Entry 8F5O (electron microscopy, 3.50 A resolution); this record covers chains C and E of the 6 polymer chains in the assembly.

[Chain C]
Name: Intraflagellar transport protein 122 homolog
Organism: Leishmania tarentolae
UniProtKB: A0A640KU89 (A0A640KU89_LEITA); numbering as in UniProt (aligned over 1-1292)
Sequence (1292 residues; each row starts with the number of its first residue):
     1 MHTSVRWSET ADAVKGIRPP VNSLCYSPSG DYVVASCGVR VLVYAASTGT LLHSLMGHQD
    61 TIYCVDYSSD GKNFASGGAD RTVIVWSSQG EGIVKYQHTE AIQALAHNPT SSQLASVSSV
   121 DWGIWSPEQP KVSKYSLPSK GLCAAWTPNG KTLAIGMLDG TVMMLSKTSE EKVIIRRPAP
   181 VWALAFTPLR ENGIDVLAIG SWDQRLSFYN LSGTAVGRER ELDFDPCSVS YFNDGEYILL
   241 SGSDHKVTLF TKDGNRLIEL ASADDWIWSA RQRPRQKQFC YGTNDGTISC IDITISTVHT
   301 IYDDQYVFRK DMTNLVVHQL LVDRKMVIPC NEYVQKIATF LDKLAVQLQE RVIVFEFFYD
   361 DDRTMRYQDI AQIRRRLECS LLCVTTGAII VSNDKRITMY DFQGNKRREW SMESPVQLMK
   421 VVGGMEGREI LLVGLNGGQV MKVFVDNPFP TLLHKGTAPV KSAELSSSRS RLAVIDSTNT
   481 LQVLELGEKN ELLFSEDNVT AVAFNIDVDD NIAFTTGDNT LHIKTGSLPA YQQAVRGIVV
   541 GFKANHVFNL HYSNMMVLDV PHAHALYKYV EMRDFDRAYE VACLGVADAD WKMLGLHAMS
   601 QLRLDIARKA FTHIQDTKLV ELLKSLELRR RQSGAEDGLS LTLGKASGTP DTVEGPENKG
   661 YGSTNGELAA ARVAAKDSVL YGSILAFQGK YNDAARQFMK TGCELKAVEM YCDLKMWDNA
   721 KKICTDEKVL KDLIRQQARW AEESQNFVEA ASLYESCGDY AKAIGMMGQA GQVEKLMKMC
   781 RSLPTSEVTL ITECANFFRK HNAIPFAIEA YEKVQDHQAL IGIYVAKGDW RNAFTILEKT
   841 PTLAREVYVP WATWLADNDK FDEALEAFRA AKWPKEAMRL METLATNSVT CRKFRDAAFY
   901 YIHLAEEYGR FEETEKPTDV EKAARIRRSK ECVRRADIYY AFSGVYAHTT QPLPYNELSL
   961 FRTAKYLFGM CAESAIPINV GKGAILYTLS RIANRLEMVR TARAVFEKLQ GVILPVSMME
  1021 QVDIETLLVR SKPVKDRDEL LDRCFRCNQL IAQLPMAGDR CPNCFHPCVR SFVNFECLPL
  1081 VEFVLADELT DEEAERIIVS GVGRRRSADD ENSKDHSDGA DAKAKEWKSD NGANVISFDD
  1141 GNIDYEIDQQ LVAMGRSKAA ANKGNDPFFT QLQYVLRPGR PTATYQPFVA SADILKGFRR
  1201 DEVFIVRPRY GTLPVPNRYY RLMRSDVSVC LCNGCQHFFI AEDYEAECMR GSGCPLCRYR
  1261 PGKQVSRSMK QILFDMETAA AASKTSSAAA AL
Disordered / not traced: 633-674, 1102-1166, 1287-1292
Ion coordination: Zn2+ site 1: C1044, C1047, C1061, C1064; Zn2+ site 2: C1232, C1235, C1254, C1257

[Chain E]
Name: WD_REPEATS_REGION domain-containing protein
Organism: Leishmania tarentolae
UniProtKB: A0A640KQ11 (A0A640KQ11_LEITA); residue numbers follow UniProt; this construct covers 1-1654
Sequence (1654 residues; numbered 1 to 1654; the number before each row is that of its first residue):
     1 MSLFVVNAPG HEGQLKEQLI VAHKRRPLLA TAWVNPPSVL ITNSEGEVLT QVADPPGSTG
    61 RTHQPTALTW HPNEELLVIG WSNGEMSLWS MPSVSSLALG EDYTTAAARS AVQLIAAKAA
   121 TQSSAEGATR EHASGAVVAS EWSTRGLYLV SASQQRHVVM WMLEKIPAET SVTFKLKPLW
   181 SVQSREPVAR IIHVPSKASH PSTAFKLNNG ATAAAAAEGG DDDISFLLAD GGTSVTAINE
   241 DQQLFPCVTQ QEQIASVLYD AATRTLVTLT TTSMIEVYAV GEDIKGTSTL RRKLSAPATT
   301 PTVSTTTGER IAMSMVWASP GVVAFGSGDD RLRILDLSSG SLDVLLLPQP DLHVSSLATF
   361 AAKGTMIVGT VEGFLVVFQH HAASLLTSRH VSVARETVTS SSPFAPAATE ASQWEAMTVH
   421 QVGKCVDRVV LTALGDVALC CGGSELQVLH EIIRKRAWDG VAAATQISSD MVVIESITGC
   481 QCLLQNKGNV HGVSIAFPNI ALWNGSQIDF YMIDEATSEI TFINFVLTTS PAFAIHREGL
   541 IYVKGNRIVF ETMQLAPIAQ MTFTESEGVP VIMDIMNDYL VVVSSKNYLR LARISTRDLQ
   601 QLGPARPLTF PSILQPDAVE ASSGASEMTP FVEDISTLEV SVSGARVNAQ GRRVALMSTL
   661 GPLALPDTRI WVYDSDTDKM SFFDFGSRNE IPNSVYWNTP EPNTTTVGEF EYILLACETY
   721 QIHMDDKKSA SEEAESPKAC TDTTNDGNKI ADHPVGQENL PEALPDMENY AEKKAELEDA
   781 RRESVGTTNY VSQRPHNIVT FFATHDGLVL QNFAPLRRYQ ICLVGLTIPD FLLASVKING
   841 DPNNAEDYVI EQKRLRDFEG LKSDKDVAVR EALMKFSYYA TIGNMDEAYR CVKSIKNPAA
   901 WQGLARLCVT SGRLDVAAVC LATMEDCVAA RALREAKEDY PDDQDVQLAT LALGLSMTEE
   961 AVELLRKSKR YDLLTDVYMA CGKFEHAQRH SERFDRARIR PVAYKYAQFM ESLQNMDAAI
  1021 MWYYNAKCAS TDVPRIFFQT NRMHELRQLM MIQSQPPSPT AGDSAQRPQP GIGEQQSTFA
  1081 TIFPQNRELL LWWAQHSERR HNVQEALRFY NAGEDVYNIV RILCSLTPPK LDSALQLVNK
  1141 EMDKAKMRFQ QQQAFAATAS ARFGDDDHGE PDPVGSAYFV AQLYERQGDD QLALQYYQAA
  1201 GAYRSGVRVA WKMEQYGVVA NLAMKSSDER LMLETAMALE KHQAYDKAVQ LYRRIGAVQC
  1261 ALDACVQGGL YETLHEVSAA FASGSTDPAV FLGMADHFQS ESDYQKAVEM LLFAKHFEEA
  1321 LKLCETQNAT LTEEMAESMT SNIGELSMEE RQAVLRRVAH IAKDQGRWSL ACKKYTQAGD
  1381 RVKAMRMLMR GGETEKVIFF ANHSRNVEIY TMAANFLQSQ NWSADANIYK SIVLFYTKAK
  1441 AWMNLLAFYE SCAQLHIDEN RNYPEALRAL EDCIAMAESV RGGKANIEME KVEQLKQRVE
  1501 ILKAFVKAQK TVDSMVVAER GSVAEKAKAD SVIACCSGLI KRSRPSSPDH SLIQDALRIG
  1561 DVFALMVRFY FDKLGEPHNA LKVMESMPKH GADPQLFIEA DYMERVCQAN GKSLANVLPG
  1621 GIATEAPGAV WEGARKFSTD TRRSSVIDEV DRVV
Disordered / not traced: 198-221, 384-407, 611-637, 723-792, 1052-1072, 1243-1654

[Interface between chain C and chain E]
Contacting residue pairs (77; chain C residue first):
  R831(C) - F1155(E)
  T835(C) - F1155(E)
  E838(C) - F1155(E)
  E838(C) - A1156(E)  hydrogen bond (side chain-backbone)
  E838(C) - T1158(E)  hydrogen bond
  E838(C) - A1159(E)
  K839(C) - A1159(E)
  D857(C) - R996(E)  hydrogen bond (backbone-side chain)
  D859(C) - R996(E)  salt bridge
  F861(C) - R996(E)
  F861(C) - A997(E)  hydrophobic
  R879(C) - K969(E)
  T883(C) - A997(E)
  T883(C) - R998(E)
  T886(C) - R998(E)
  N887(C) - A997(E)  hydrogen bond (side chain-backbone)
  N887(C) - R998(E)
  N887(C) - P1001(E)
  T890(C) - Y1004(E)
  T890(C) - K1005(E)
  C891(C) - R1000(E)
  C891(C) - Y1004(E)
  R892(C) - Y1004(E)  hydrogen bond
  R892(C) - Q1008(E)  hydrogen bond
  K893(C) - R1000(E)
  K893(C) - K1027(E)
  K893(C) - C1028(E)
  R928(C) - E938(E)
  R928(C) - D939(E)  hydrogen bond (side chain-backbone)
  T950(C) - R1035(E)
  T950(C) - F1038(E)
  T950(C) - Q1039(E)
  Q951(C) - T1031(E)  hydrogen bond (side chain-backbone)
  Q951(C) - P1034(E)
  Q951(C) - R1035(E)
  Q951(C) - W1092(E)  hydrogen bond
  P952(C) - F1038(E)  hydrophobic
  P952(C) - W1092(E)  hydrophobic
  P952(C) - H1096(E)  hydrogen bond (backbone-side chain)
  L953(C) - W1092(E)
  L953(C) - Q1095(E)
  L953(C) - R1099(E)
  P954(C) - R1099(E)  hydrogen bond (backbone-side chain)
  Y955(C) - R1099(E)
  D1201(C) - R1230(E)  hydrogen bond (backbone-side chain)
  F1204(C) - R1230(E)
  L1222(C) - R1230(E)
  S1228(C) - R1204(E)  hydrogen bond
  V1229(C) - R1204(E)
  V1229(C) - R1230(E)
  L1231(C) - D1228(E)
  N1233(C) - S1227(E)
  N1233(C) - D1228(E)  hydrogen bond
  N1233(C) - E1229(E)  hydrogen bond
  A1241(C) - R1204(E)
  E1245(C) - Y1178(E)
  E1245(C) - A1202(E)
  E1245(C) - Y1203(E)
  E1245(C) - R1204(E)  hydrogen bond (side chain-backbone)
  E1245(C) - S1205(E)  hydrogen bond
  E1245(C) - R1208(E)  salt bridge
  M1249(C) - Y1117(E)
  M1249(C) - G1175(E)
  M1249(C) - Y1178(E)  hydrophobic
  M1249(C) - A1200(E)
  M1249(C) - A1202(E)  hydrophobic
  R1250(C) - Y1117(E)
  P1261(C) - S1226(E)
  P1261(C) - S1227(E)
  G1262(C) - S1227(E)  hydrogen bond (backbone-side chain)
  K1270(C) - Q1152(E)
  K1270(C) - A1156(E)
  Q1271(C) - Q1152(E)
  F1274(C) - R1148(E)
  F1274(C) - Q1151(E)
  F1274(C) - Q1152(E)
  E1277(C) - Q1151(E)
Other interface residues (no listed pair), chain C (47 interface residues in all): F834, R927, Y946, R1200, C1230, A1246, Y1259, R1260
Other interface residues (no listed pair), chain E (50 interface residues in all): P941, M1147, D1172, S1176, G1201, L1233, M1237

[Summary]
The interface between chain C and chain E involves 47 residues on one side and 50 on the other; the contacts
include 18 hydrogen bonds and 2 salt bridges. Polar contacts include D859(C)-R996(E), E1245(C)-R1208(E) and
E838(C)-A1156(E). C1044(C), C1047(C), C1061(C) and C1064(C) coordinate Zn2+ site 1.
Chain C is Intraflagellar transport protein 122 homolog and chain E is WD_REPEATS_REGION domain-containing
protein, both from Leishmania tarentolae; the structure, Structure of Leishmania tarentolae IFT-A (state 1),
was determined by electron microscopy together with 8F5P from the same study.
